Entry 5S5D (X-ray diffraction, 1.90 A resolution); this record covers chains C and E of the 6 polymer chains in the assembly.

== Chain C ==
Name: Tubulin alpha-1B chain
Organism: Bos taurus
UniProt: P81947 (TBA1B_BOVIN); residues 1-451 here = UniProt positions 1-451
Sequence (451 residues; row label = number of the first residue in the row):
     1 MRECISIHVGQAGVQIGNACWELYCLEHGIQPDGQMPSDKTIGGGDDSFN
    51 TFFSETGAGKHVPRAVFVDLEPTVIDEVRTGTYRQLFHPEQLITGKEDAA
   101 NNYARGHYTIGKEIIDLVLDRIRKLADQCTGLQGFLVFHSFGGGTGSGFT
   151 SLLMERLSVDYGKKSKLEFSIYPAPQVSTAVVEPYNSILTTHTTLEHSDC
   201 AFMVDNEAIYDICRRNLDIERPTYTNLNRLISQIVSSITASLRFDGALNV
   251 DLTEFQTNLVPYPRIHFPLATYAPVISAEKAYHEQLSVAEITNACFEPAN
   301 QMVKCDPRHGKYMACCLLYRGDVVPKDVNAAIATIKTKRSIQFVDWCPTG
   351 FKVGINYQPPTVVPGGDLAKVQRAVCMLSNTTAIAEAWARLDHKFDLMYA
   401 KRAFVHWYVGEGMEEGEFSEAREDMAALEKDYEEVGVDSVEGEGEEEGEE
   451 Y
Disordered / not traced: 441-451
Metal / ion sites: Ca2+ site 1: Asp-39, Thr-41, Gly-44, Glu-55; Ca2+ site 2: Asp-431, Glu-434
Ligand contacts:
  - GTP (guanosine-5'-triphosphate): Gly-10, Gln-11, Ala-12, Gln-15, Ile-16, Asp-69, Asp-98, Ala-99, Ala-100, Asn-101, Ser-140, Gly-142, Gly-143, Gly-144, Thr-145, Gly-146, Ile-171, Pro-173, Val-177, Ser-178, Thr-179, Glu-183, Asn-206, Tyr-224, Leu-227, Asn-228, Ile-231
  - NZJ (1-(3-methylbenzene-1-carbonyl)piperidine-4-carboxamide), molecule 1: Tyr-262, Pro-263, Arg-264, Ile-265, Asp-431, Glu-434, Val-435
  - NZJ, molecule 2: Phe-351, Lys-352, Val-353

== Chain E ==
Name: Stathmin-4
Organism: Rattus norvegicus
UniProt: P63043 (STMN4_RAT); residues 5-145 here correspond to UniProt positions 49-189 (UniProt number = residue number + 44)
Sequence (143 residues; each row starts with the number of its first residue):
     3 MADMEVIELNKCTSGQSFEVILKPPSFDGVPEFNASLPRRRDPSLEEIQK
    53 KLEAAEERRKYQEAELLKHLAEKREHEREVIQKAIEENNNFIKMAKEKLA
   103 QKMESNKENREAHLAAMLERLQEKDKHAEEVRKNKELKEEASR
Disordered / not traced: 3-5, 28-43, 144-145
Sequence notes: initiating methionine (3); expression tag (4)
Curated features (UniProtKB/Swiss-Prot):
  - modified residue: Ser-46 (Phosphoserine)

== Interface between chain C and chain E ==
Contacting residue pairs (32):
  His-107(C) with Leu-101(E); Met-105(E)
  Tyr-108(C) with Lys-104(E); Met-105(E), hydrophobic; Asn-108(E)
  Thr-109(C) with Arg-112(E)
  Lys-112(C) with Met-105(E)
  Glu-155(C) with Leu-101(E); Lys-104(E), salt bridge
  Arg-156(C) with Leu-101(E)
  Ser-158(C) with Phe-93(E); Ile-94(E)
  Val-159(C) with Ile-94(E); Ala-97(E), hydrophobic; Lys-98(E)
  Gly-162(C) with Ile-94(E)
  Lys-163(C) with Asn-90(E), hydrogen bond (backbone-side chain); Phe-93(E)
  Thr-193(C) with Lys-104(E)
  Glu-196(C) with Phe-93(E)
  His-197(C) with Phe-93(E)
  Val-409(C) with His-115(E), hydrogen bond (backbone-side chain)
  Gly-410(C) with Arg-112(E); His-115(E)
  Glu-411(C) with Asn-108(E), hydrogen bond (backbone-side chain); Arg-112(E), salt bridge
  Gly-412(C) with Asn-108(E), hydrogen bond (backbone-side chain); Asn-111(E), hydrogen bond (backbone-side chain); Arg-112(E)
  Met-413(C) with Asn-108(E)
  Glu-414(C) with Ser-107(E), hydrogen bond; Asn-111(E), hydrogen bond
Also at the interface, not in a pair above, chain C (21 interface residues in all): Leu-152, Glu-417
Also at the interface, not in a pair above, chain E (14 interface residues in all): Lys-100

== In short ==
21 residues of chain C face 14 of chain E across their interface; the contacts include 7 hydrogen bonds and 2
salt bridges. Polar contacts include Glu-155(C)/Lys-104(E), Glu-411(C)/Arg-112(E) and Lys-163(C)/Asn-90(E).
Ligands of chain C: compound NZJ and GTP.
Chain C is Tubulin alpha-1B chain (Bos taurus) and chain E is Stathmin-4 (Rattus norvegicus); the structure,
Tubulin-Z32400357-complex, was determined by X-ray diffraction together with 5S4L, 5S4M, 5S4N, 5S4O, 5S4P,
5S4Q and 52 further entries from the same study.
